7THE - chains A and B of the 3 polymer chains in the assembly; structure by electron microscopy, 3.87 A resolution.

Chain A:
Molecule: Spike protein S1
From: Severe acute respiratory syndrome coronavirus 2
Notes: fragment: receptor binding domain
UniProtKB: P0DTC2 (SPIKE_SARS2); numbering as in UniProt (aligned over 333-527)
Chain sequence (195 residues; each row starts with the number of its first residue):
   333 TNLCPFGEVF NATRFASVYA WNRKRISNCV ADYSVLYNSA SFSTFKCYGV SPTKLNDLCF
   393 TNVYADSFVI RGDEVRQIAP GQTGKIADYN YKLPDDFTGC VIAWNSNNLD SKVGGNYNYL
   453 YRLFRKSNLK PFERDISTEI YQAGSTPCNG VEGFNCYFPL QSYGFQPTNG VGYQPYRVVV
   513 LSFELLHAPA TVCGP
Cystine bridges: Cys336-Cys361, Cys379-Cys432, Cys391-Cys525, Cys480-Cys488
Covalently attached groups: N-acetylglucosamine (NAG) linked to Asn343
Curated features (UniProtKB/Swiss-Prot):
  - region: Arg403 to Asp405 (Integrin-binding motif), Asn448 to Phe456 (Immunodominant HLA epitope recognized by the CD8+)
  - glycosylation: Asn343 (N-linked (GlcNAc...) (complex) asparagine)
  - natural variant: Gly339 (G339D: In strain: Omicron/BA.1, Omicron/BA.2 and 4 more; G339H: In strain: Omicron/BA.2.75, Omicron/XBB.1.5 and 1 more), Arg346 (R346K: In strain: Mu/B.1.621; R346T: In strain: Omicron/BQ.1.1, Omicron/XBB.1.5 and 1 more), Leu368 (L368I: In strain: Omicron/XBB.1.5, Omicron/EG.5.1), Ser371 (S371F: In strain: Omicron/BA.2, Omicron/BA.2.12.1 and 6 more; S371L: In strain: Omicron/BA.1), Ser373 (S373P: In strain: Omicron/BA.1, Omicron/BA.2 and 7 more), Ser375 (S375F: In strain: Omicron/BA.1, Omicron/BA.2 and 7 more), Thr376 (T376A: In strain: Omicron/BA.2, Omicron/BA.2.12.1 and 5 more), Asp405 (D405N: In strain: Omicron/BA.2, Omicron/BA.2.12.1 and 6 more), Arg408 (R408S: In strain: Omicron/BA.2, Omicron/BA.2.12.1 and 6 more), Lys417 (K417N: In strain: Beta/B.1.351, Omicron/BA.1 and 8 more; K417T: In strain: Gamma/P.1), Asn440 (N440K: In strain: Omicron/BA.1, Omicron/BA.2 and 7 more), Lys444 (K444T: In strain: Omicron/BQ.1.1), 16 further natural variant entries in UniProt
  - mutagenesis: Asn343 (N343Q: Reduced viral infectivity), Leu452 (L452R: Increased resistance to neutralizing antibodies. Decreases HLA binding to NF9 epitope. Increased binding affinity to human ACE2), Tyr453 (Y453F: Decreased HLA binding to NF9 epitope. Increased binding affinity to human ACE2), Ala475 (A475V: Increased resistance to neutralizing antibodies), Val483 (V483A: Increased resistance to neutralizing antibodies), Glu484 (E484D: Increased replication in human TMEM106B overexpressing cells), Phe490 (F490L: Increased resistance to neutralizing antibodies and human covalescent sera neutralization), Gln493 (Q493N: Reduced host ACE2-binding affinity in vitro; Q493Y: Reduced host ACE2-binding affinity in vitro), Asn501 (N501T: Reduced host ACE2-binding affinity in vitro; N501Y: Increased binding affinity to human ACE2), His519 (H519P: Increased resistance to human covalescent sera neutralization)
What the authors report for this chain:
  - mutagenesis - L452R: decreased binding to DH1042
  - mutagenesis - L452R: unchanged binding to DH1041

Chain B:
Molecule: DH1042 Fab Heavy Chain
From: Homo sapiens
Notes: antibody fragment or engineered binder
Chain sequence (122 residues; row label = number of the first residue in the row; a row labelled like 82A-82C holds insertion residues (82A, then the next letters in order)):
     1 QVQLVQSGAE VKKPGSSVKV SCKASGGTFS SYAISWVRQA PGQGLEWMGR II
   52A P
    53 MFGIANYAQK FQGRVTITAD KSTSTAYLEL
82A-82C SSL
    83 RSEDTAVYYC ARYMVTRD
100A-100F QYYYDM
   101 DVWGQGTTVT VS
Cystine bridges: Cys22-Cys92

Interface between chain A and chain B:
Contacting residue pairs (30; chain A residue first):
  Tyr351(A) - Phe54(B)
  Tyr449(A) - Ser30(B)
  Tyr449(A) - Ser31(B)
  Tyr449(A) - Met96(B)
  Asn450(A) - Ser30(B)  hydrogen bond
  Leu452(A) - Ser31(B)
  Leu452(A) - Thr98(B)
  Leu455(A) - Gln100A(B)
  Phe456(A) - Gln100A(B)
  Thr470(A) - Phe54(B)
  Thr470(A) - Ile56(B)
  Ile472(A) - Arg50(B)
  Gly482(A) - Arg50(B)  hydrogen bond (backbone-side chain)
  Gly482(A) - Asn58(B)  hydrogen bond (backbone-side chain)
  Val483(A) - Tyr100D(B)
  Glu484(A) - Arg50(B)  salt bridge
  Glu484(A) - Tyr95(B)  hydrogen bond
  Glu484(A) - Val97(B)
  Glu484(A) - Tyr100C(B)
  Glu484(A) - Tyr100D(B)  hydrogen bond (backbone-side chain)
  Cys488(A) - Tyr100C(B)
  Tyr489(A) - Tyr100C(B)
  Phe490(A) - Phe54(B)  hydrophobic
  Phe490(A) - Val97(B)
  Phe490(A) - Tyr100C(B)  hydrogen bond (backbone-side chain)
  Leu492(A) - Phe54(B)  hydrophobic
  Leu492(A) - Thr98(B)  hydrogen bond (backbone-side chain)
  Gln493(A) - Thr98(B)
  Gln493(A) - Gln100A(B)  hydrogen bond
  Ser494(A) - Thr98(B)  hydrogen bond (backbone-backbone)
Other interface residues (no listed pair), chain A (18 interface residues in all): Gly485
Other interface residues (no listed pair), chain B (17 interface residues in all): Tyr32, Ile52, Met53, Arg99

Overview:
The interface between chain A and chain B involves 18 residues on one side and 17 on the other; the contacts
include 9 hydrogen bonds and 1 salt bridge. Polar pairs include Glu484(A)-Arg50(B), Asn450(A)-Ser30(B) and
Gly482(A)-Arg50(B). The paper reports that L452R of chain A reduces binding to DH1042; L452R of chain A leaves
binding to DH1041 unchanged.
Chain A is Spike protein S1 (Severe acute respiratory syndrome coronavirus 2) and chain B is DH1042 Fab Heavy
Chain (Homo sapiens); the structure, Structure of RBD directed antibody DH1042 in complex with SARS-CoV-2
spike: Local refinement of RBD-Fab interface, was determined by electron microscopy, deposited together with
7THT and 7TOW.
